Entry 1XB1 (X-ray diffraction, 2.70 A resolution); this record covers chains B and H of the 12 polymer chains in the assembly.

# Chain B
Protein: Baculoviral IAP repeat-containing protein 8
From: Homo sapiens
Reference sequence: Q96P09 (BIRC8_HUMAN); residues 262-356 here correspond to UniProt positions 1-95 (UniProt number = residue number - 261)
Amino-acid sequence (108 residues; row label = number of the first residue in the row):
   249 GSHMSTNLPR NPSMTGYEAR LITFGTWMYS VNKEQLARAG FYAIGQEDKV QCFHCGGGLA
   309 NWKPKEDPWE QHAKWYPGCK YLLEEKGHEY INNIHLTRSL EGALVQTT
Unresolved in the structure: 249-254
Differences from the reference sequence: cloning artifact (249-252)
Swiss-Prot annotation at these positions:
  - binding site (Zn(2+)): Cys300, Cys303, His320, Cys327
Ion coordination: Zn2+ site 1: Glu266 (shared with 1 residue of chain C); Zn2+ site 2: His302, Glu332; Zn2+ site 3: Glu333 (shared with 1 residue of chain E); Zn2+ site 4: His343, Thr356 (shared with 1 residue of chain A; 1 residue of chain C)
What the authors report for this chain:
  - mutagenesis - P257A/P260A: decreased stability

# Chain H
Protein: Diablo homolog, mitochondrial
Reference sequence: Q9NR28 (DBLOH_HUMAN); residues 901-907 here correspond to UniProt positions 56-62 (UniProt number = residue number - 845)
Amino-acid sequence (7 residues; each row starts with the number of its first residue):
   901 AVPIAQK
Unresolved in the structure: 906-907
Swiss-Prot annotation at these positions:
  - motif: Ala901 to Ala905 (IAP-binding)

# Interface between chain B and chain H
Residue-residue contacts (18; chain B residue first):
  Lys297(B) - Ile904(H)
  Val298(B) - Ile904(H)
  Gly306(B) - Pro903(H)
  Gly306(B) - Ile904(H)  hydrogen bond (backbone-backbone)
  Leu307(B) - Val902(H)
  Leu307(B) - Pro903(H)  hydrophobic
  Leu307(B) - Ile904(H)
  Ala308(B) - Ala901(H)
  Ala308(B) - Val902(H)  hydrogen bond (backbone-backbone)
  Ala308(B) - Ile904(H)
  Asn309(B) - Ala901(H)
  Trp310(B) - Ala901(H)  hydrophobic
  Glu314(B) - Ala901(H)  hydrogen bond (side chain-backbone)
  Gln319(B) - Ala901(H)  hydrogen bond (side chain-backbone)
  Trp323(B) - Ala901(H)  hydrogen bond (side chain-backbone)
  Trp323(B) - Val902(H)  hydrophobic
  Trp323(B) - Pro903(H)  hydrophobic
  Tyr324(B) - Pro903(H)

# Overview
11 residues of chain B and 4 residues of chain H are in contact; the contacts include 5 hydrogen bonds. Polar
contacts include Glu314(B)-Ala901(H), Gln319(B)-Ala901(H) and Trp323(B)-Ala901(H). The Zn2+ site 4 is built by
His343(B) and Thr356(B). UniProt lists 4 Zn2+-binding residues on chain B. From the paper: P257A/P260A of
chain B reduce stability.
Here chain B is Baculoviral IAP repeat-containing protein 8 (Homo sapiens) and chain H is Diablo homolog,
mitochondrial. Entry 1XB1 (The Structure of the BIR domain of IAP-like protein 2) was determined by X-ray
diffraction, deposited together with 1XB0.
